2HK0 - chains A and C of the 4 polymer chains in the assembly; structure by X-ray diffraction, 2.00 A resolution.

== Chain A (and C) ==
Molecule: D-psicose 3-epimerase
Source organism: Agrobacterium tumefaciens
Notes: EC 5.3.1.-; chain C of this document is another copy of the same molecule, construct and numbering; everything in this record applies to it too
UniProt: Q8U6Q7 (Q8U6Q7_AGRT5); residue numbers follow UniProt; this construct covers 1-289
Chain sequence (309 residues; row label = number of the first residue in the row; numbers below 1 keep their minus sign (Mse-19 is residue -19)):
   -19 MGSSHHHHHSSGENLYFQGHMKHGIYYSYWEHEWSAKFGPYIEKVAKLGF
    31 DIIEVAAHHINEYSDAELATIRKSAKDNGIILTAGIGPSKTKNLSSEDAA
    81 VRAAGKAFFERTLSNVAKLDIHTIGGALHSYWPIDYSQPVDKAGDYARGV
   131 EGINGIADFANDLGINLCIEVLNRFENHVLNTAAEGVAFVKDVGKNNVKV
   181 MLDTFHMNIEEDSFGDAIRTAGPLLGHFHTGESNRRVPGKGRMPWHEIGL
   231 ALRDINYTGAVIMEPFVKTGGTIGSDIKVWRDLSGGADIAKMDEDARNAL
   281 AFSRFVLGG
Unresolved in the structure: -19 to 0
Differences from the reference sequence: cloning artifact (-19 to 0); modified residue (1, 181, 187, 223, 243, 272)
Modified residues: Mse-19 (selenomethionine); Mse1, Mse181, Mse187, Mse223, Mse243, Mse272 (selenomethionine; parent Met)

== Interface between chain A and chain C ==
Contacting residue pairs - 11 pairs, chain A then chain C:
  Asp192(A) with His226(C), salt bridge; Leu230(C)
  Ser193(A) with Leu230(C)
  Asp196(A) with Leu230(C); Asp234(C)
  Arg199(A) with Arg199(C)
  His226(A) with Asp192(C), salt bridge
  Leu230(A) with Asp192(C); Ser193(C); Asp196(C)
  Asp234(A) with Asp196(C)
Also at the interface, not in a pair above, chain A (8 interface residues in all): Glu227
Also at the interface, not in a pair above, chain C (8 interface residues in all): Glu227

== Summary ==
The chain A/chain C interface involves 8 residues from each chain, with 2 salt bridges. The salt-bridged pair
is Asp192(A)-His226(C).
Chain A and chain C are both D-psicose 3-epimerase (Agrobacterium tumefaciens); the structure, Crystal
structure of D-psicose 3-epimerase (DPEase) in the absence of substrate, was determined by X-ray diffraction,
deposited together with 2HK1.
